4KZQ - chains A and C; structure by X-ray diffraction, 2.25 A resolution.

# Chain A
Molecule: Tankyrase-2
From: Homo sapiens
Notes: EC 2.4.2.30; fragment: C-terminal fragment
Reference sequence: Q9H2K2 (TNKS2_HUMAN); residues 946-1113 here = UniProt positions 946-1113
Chain sequence (191 residues; each row starts with the number of its first residue):
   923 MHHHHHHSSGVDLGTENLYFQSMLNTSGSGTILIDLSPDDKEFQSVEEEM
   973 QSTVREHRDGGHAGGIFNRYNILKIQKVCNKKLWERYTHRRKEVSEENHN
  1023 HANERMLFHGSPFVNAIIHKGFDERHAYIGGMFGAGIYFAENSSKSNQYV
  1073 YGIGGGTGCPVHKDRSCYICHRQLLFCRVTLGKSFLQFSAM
Not modelled in the structure: 923-951, 1113
Differences from the reference sequence: expression tag (923-945)
Ion coordination: Zn2+: Cys1081, His1084, Cys1089, Cys1092
Residues lining bound ligands: 2-(4-hydroxy-phenyl)-chroman-4-one (DFL): Phe1030, His1031, Gly1032, Ser1033, Ala1049, Tyr1050, Tyr1060, Phe1061, Ala1062, Lys1067, Ser1068, Tyr1071, Ile1075
UniProt features mapped onto this chain:
  - binding site (Zn(2+)): Cys1081, His1084, Cys1089, Cys1092
  - mutagenesis: Met1054 (M1054V: Loss of activity)

# Chain C
Molecule: Tankyrase-2
From: Homo sapiens
Notes: EC 2.4.2.30; fragment: C-terminal fragment
Reference sequence: Q9H2K2 (TNKS2_HUMAN); residues 1114-1162 here = UniProt positions 1114-1162
Chain sequence (49 residues; row label = number of the first residue in the row):
  1114 KMAHSPPGHHSVTGRPSVNGLALAEYVIYRGEQAYPEYLITYQIMRPEG
Not modelled in the structure: 1114, 1162

# How chain A and chain C interact
Pairs across the interface - 150 pairs, chain A then chain C:
  Leu958(A) - Tyr1151(C)  hydrophobic
  Glu964(A) - Tyr1151(C)  hydrogen bond
  Val968(A) - Ile1153(C)  hydrophobic
  Met972(A) - Ile1153(C)  hydrophobic
  Met972(A) - Tyr1155(C)  hydrophobic
  Arg977(A) - Leu1134(C)
  Arg977(A) - Ala1135(C)
  Ile988(A) - Pro1160(C)
  Phe989(A) - Ile1157(C)  hydrophobic
  Phe989(A) - Met1158(C)
  Phe989(A) - Pro1160(C)  hydrophobic
  Asn990(A) - Pro1160(C)
  Arg991(A) - Ile1157(C)
  Arg991(A) - Met1158(C)  hydrogen bond (backbone-backbone)
  Tyr992(A) - Tyr1155(C)  hydrophobic
  Tyr992(A) - Gln1156(C)
  Tyr992(A) - Ile1157(C)  hydrophobic
  Tyr992(A) - Met1158(C)
  Asn993(A) - Tyr1155(C)
  Asn993(A) - Gln1156(C)  hydrogen bond (backbone-backbone)
  Asn993(A) - Met1158(C)
  Ile994(A) - Thr1154(C)
  Ile994(A) - Tyr1155(C)  hydrophobic
  Leu995(A) - Thr1154(C)  hydrogen bond (backbone-backbone)
  Leu995(A) - Gln1156(C)
  Lys996(A) - Leu1152(C)
  Lys996(A) - Ile1153(C)
  Lys996(A) - Thr1154(C)  hydrogen bond (backbone-backbone)
  Ile997(A) - Leu1152(C)
  Gln998(A) - Glu1150(C)
  Gln998(A) - Tyr1151(C)
  Gln998(A) - Leu1152(C)  hydrogen bond (backbone-backbone)
  Lys999(A) - Glu1150(C)
  Lys999(A) - Tyr1151(C)
  Val1000(A) - Tyr1148(C)  hydrogen bond (backbone-side chain)
  Val1000(A) - Pro1149(C)
  Val1000(A) - Glu1150(C)  hydrogen bond (backbone-backbone)
  Cys1001(A) - Tyr1148(C)
  Asn1002(A) - Tyr1148(C)  hydrogen bond (backbone-side chain)
  Leu1005(A) - Tyr1148(C)
  Trp1006(A) - Tyr1148(C)
  Trp1006(A) - Glu1150(C)
  Arg1008(A) - Glu1145(C)
  Tyr1009(A) - Glu1145(C)
  Tyr1009(A) - Gln1146(C)
  Tyr1009(A) - Ala1147(C)
  Tyr1009(A) - Tyr1148(C)  hydrophobic
  Arg1012(A) - His1123(C)
  Arg1012(A) - Arg1143(C)
  Arg1012(A) - Glu1145(C)
  Arg1012(A) - Gln1146(C)  hydrogen bond
  Val1016(A) - His1123(C)
  Glu1019(A) - His1123(C)  salt bridge
  Arg1027(A) - Tyr1139(C)  hydrogen bond
  Leu1029(A) - Tyr1139(C)  hydrophobic
  Phe1044(A) - Gly1144(C)
  Phe1044(A) - Ala1147(C)
  Glu1046(A) - Met1115(C)
  Phe1055(A) - Val1125(C)  hydrophobic
  Phe1055(A) - Gly1127(C)
  Phe1055(A) - Tyr1142(C)  hydrogen bond (backbone-side chain)
  Ala1057(A) - Met1115(C)
  Ala1057(A) - Ala1116(C)  hydrogen bond (backbone-backbone)
  Ala1057(A) - Tyr1142(C)
  Gly1058(A) - Val1140(C)
  Gly1058(A) - Ile1141(C)
  Gly1058(A) - Tyr1142(C)
  Ile1059(A) - Tyr1139(C)
  Ile1059(A) - Val1140(C)
  Ile1059(A) - Ile1141(C)  hydrogen bond (backbone-backbone)
  Ile1059(A) - Gly1144(C)
  Tyr1060(A) - Tyr1139(C)
  Tyr1060(A) - Val1140(C)  hydrophobic
  Phe1061(A) - Glu1138(C)
  Phe1061(A) - Tyr1139(C)  hydrogen bond (backbone-backbone)
  Phe1061(A) - Ile1141(C)  hydrophobic
  Phe1061(A) - Ala1147(C)  hydrophobic
  Glu1063(A) - Leu1136(C)
  Glu1063(A) - Ala1137(C)  hydrogen bond (backbone-backbone)
  Glu1063(A) - Tyr1139(C)  hydrogen bond
  Asn1064(A) - Ala1135(C)
  Asn1064(A) - Leu1136(C)  hydrogen bond (side chain-backbone)
  Lys1067(A) - Glu1138(C)
  Asn1069(A) - Tyr1155(C)  hydrogen bond
  Asn1069(A) - Ile1157(C)
  Val1072(A) - Tyr1155(C)
  Ser1088(A) - Ile1157(C)
  Cys1089(A) - Ile1157(C)
  Tyr1090(A) - Gln1156(C)
  Tyr1090(A) - Ile1157(C)
  Tyr1090(A) - Met1158(C)
  Tyr1090(A) - Arg1159(C)
  Ile1091(A) - Gln1156(C)  hydrogen bond (backbone-side chain)
  Cys1092(A) - Gln1156(C)
  His1093(A) - Tyr1155(C)
  His1093(A) - Gln1156(C)
  Arg1094(A) - Ile1153(C)
  Arg1094(A) - Thr1154(C)
  Arg1094(A) - Tyr1155(C)  hydrogen bond (backbone-backbone)
  Arg1094(A) - Ile1157(C)
  Gln1095(A) - Leu1152(C)
  Gln1095(A) - Ile1153(C)
  Gln1095(A) - Thr1154(C)  hydrogen bond
  Gln1095(A) - Tyr1155(C)
  Leu1096(A) - Tyr1151(C)
  Leu1096(A) - Leu1152(C)
  Leu1096(A) - Ile1153(C)  hydrogen bond (backbone-backbone)
  Leu1096(A) - Tyr1155(C)
  Leu1097(A) - Pro1149(C)  hydrophobic
  Leu1097(A) - Tyr1151(C)
  Leu1097(A) - Leu1152(C)  hydrophobic
  Phe1098(A) - Glu1150(C)  hydrogen bond (backbone-backbone)
  Phe1098(A) - Tyr1151(C)  hydrogen bond (backbone-backbone)
  Cys1099(A) - Tyr1148(C)
  Cys1099(A) - Pro1149(C)  hydrophobic
  Arg1100(A) - Ala1147(C)
  Arg1100(A) - Tyr1148(C)  hydrogen bond (backbone-backbone)
  Arg1100(A) - Glu1150(C)  salt bridge
  Val1101(A) - Ile1141(C)  hydrophobic
  Val1101(A) - Gln1146(C)
  Thr1102(A) - Ile1141(C)
  Thr1102(A) - Gln1146(C)  hydrogen bond (backbone-backbone)
  Leu1103(A) - His1123(C)
  Leu1103(A) - Ser1124(C)  hydrogen bond (backbone-side chain)
  Leu1103(A) - Tyr1139(C)  hydrophobic
  Gly1104(A) - His1123(C)
  Lys1105(A) - Gly1121(C)
  Lys1105(A) - His1122(C)
  Lys1105(A) - His1123(C)  hydrogen bond (backbone-backbone)
  Lys1105(A) - Ser1124(C)
  Ser1106(A) - His1122(C)
  Ser1106(A) - Ser1124(C)  hydrogen bond
  Ser1106(A) - Val1125(C)
  Ser1106(A) - Thr1126(C)  hydrogen bond
  Phe1107(A) - Pro1119(C)  hydrophobic
  Phe1107(A) - His1122(C)
  Phe1107(A) - Ser1124(C)  hydrogen bond (backbone-backbone)
  Phe1107(A) - Val1125(C)
  Phe1107(A) - Thr1126(C)  hydrogen bond (backbone-backbone)
  Leu1108(A) - Thr1126(C)
  Leu1108(A) - Arg1128(C)
  Gln1109(A) - Thr1126(C)  hydrogen bond (backbone-backbone)
  Gln1109(A) - Gly1127(C)
  Gln1109(A) - Arg1128(C)  hydrogen bond (backbone-backbone)
  Phe1110(A) - Arg1128(C)
  Ser1111(A) - Arg1128(C)  hydrogen bond (backbone-backbone)
  Ser1111(A) - Pro1129(C)
  Ser1111(A) - Ser1130(C)  hydrogen bond (backbone-backbone)
  Ser1111(A) - Val1131(C)
  Ala1112(A) - Val1131(C)  hydrophobic
Interface residues without a listed pair, chain A (81 interface residues in all): Leu955, Thr975, Arg980, Gly986, Gly987, Asn1020, Met1028, Phe1030, Val1036, Ile1039, Ile1040, Asp1045, Ala1049, Ala1062
Interface residues without a listed pair, chain C (42 interface residues in all): Asn1132

# Summary
The interface between chain A and chain C involves 81 residues on one side and 42 on the other, with 37
hydrogen bonds and 2 salt bridges. Polar contacts include Glu1019(A)-His1123(C), Arg1100(A)-Glu1150(C) and
Glu964(A)-Tyr1151(C). Chain A binds 2-(4-hydroxy-phenyl)-chroman-4-one.
Here chain A is Tankyrase-2 and chain C is Tankyrase-2, both from Homo sapiens. Entry 4KZQ (Crystal structure
of human tankyrase 2 in complex with 4' -hydroxy flavone) was determined by X-ray diffraction, deposited
together with 4KZL, 4KZU, 4L09, 4L0B, 4L0I, 4L0S and 10 further entries.
